PDB entry 7D5R | X-ray diffraction, 3.15 A resolution | chains A and B

Chain A (and B):
Name: Protein-arginine deiminase type-3
Organism: Homo sapiens
Notes: EC 3.5.3.15; chain B of this document is another copy of the same molecule, construct and numbering; everything in this record applies to it too
Reference sequence: Q9ULW8 (PADI3_HUMAN); residue numbers follow UniProt; this construct covers 1-664
Amino-acid sequence (664 residues; row label = number of the first residue in the row):
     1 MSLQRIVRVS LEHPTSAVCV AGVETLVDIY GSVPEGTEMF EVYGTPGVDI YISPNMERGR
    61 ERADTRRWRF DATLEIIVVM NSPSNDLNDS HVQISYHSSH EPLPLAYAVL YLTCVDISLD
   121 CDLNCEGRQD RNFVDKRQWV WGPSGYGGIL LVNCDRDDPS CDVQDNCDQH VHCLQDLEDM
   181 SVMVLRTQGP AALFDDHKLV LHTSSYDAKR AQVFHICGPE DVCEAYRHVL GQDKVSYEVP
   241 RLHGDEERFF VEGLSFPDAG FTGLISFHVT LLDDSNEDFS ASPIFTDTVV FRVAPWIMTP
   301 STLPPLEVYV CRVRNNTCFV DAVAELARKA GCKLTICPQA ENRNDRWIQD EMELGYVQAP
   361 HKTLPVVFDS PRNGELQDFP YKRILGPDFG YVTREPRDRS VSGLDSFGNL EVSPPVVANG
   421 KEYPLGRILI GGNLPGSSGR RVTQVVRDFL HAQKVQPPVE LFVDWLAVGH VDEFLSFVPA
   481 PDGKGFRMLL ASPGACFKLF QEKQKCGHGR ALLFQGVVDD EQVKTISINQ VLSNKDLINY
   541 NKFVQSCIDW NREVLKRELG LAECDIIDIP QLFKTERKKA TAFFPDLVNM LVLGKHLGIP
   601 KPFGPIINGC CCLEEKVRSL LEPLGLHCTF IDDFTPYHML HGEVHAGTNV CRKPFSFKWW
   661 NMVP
Unresolved in the structure: 1-2, 125-135, 159-164, 275-277, 312-315, 341-346, 374-375, 398-402, 437-439, 520-522 (chain B: 1-2, 125-135, 162-163, 312-313, 342-346, 398-401, 437-438, 521-522)
Sequence notes: engineered mutation Ala646 (Cys in Q9ULW8)
Ion coordination: Ca2+ site 1: Asn153, Asp155, Asp157, Asp165, Asp176, Asp179; Ca2+ site 2: Asp157, Asp179, Asp388; Ca2+ site 3: Asp165, Asp168, Asp176; Ca2+ site 4: Glu351, Asp369, Ser370; Ca2+ site 5: Glu353, Phe407, Leu410, Glu411
UniProt features mapped onto this chain:
  - natural variant: Leu112 (L112H: In UHS1), Ala294 (A294V: In UHS1), Gly509 (G509R: In a breast cancer sample), Pro605 (P605T: In UHS1)

Chain A / chain B interface:
Contacting residue pairs (52):
  Gln4(A) with Glu553(B)
  Arg5(A) with Trp550(B)
  Ile6(A) with Asp549(B); Glu553(B)
  Arg8(A) with Gln545(B); Asp549(B), salt bridge
  Ser10(A) with Lys542(B), hydrogen bond
  Glu12(A) with Lys542(B), salt bridge
  His13(A) with Lys542(B), hydrogen bond
  Leu26(A) with Glu553(B)
  Tyr30(A) with Phe497(B), hydrophobic; Lys542(B)
  Gly31(A) with Gly494(B); Phe497(B); Lys498(B); Gln501(B)
  Ser32(A) with Lys498(B); Gln501(B), hydrogen bond; Lys505(B)
  Asn55(A) with Glu563(B)
  Glu75(A) with Glu563(B)
  Arg137(A) with Arg557(B)
  Phe279(A) with Arg577(B)
  Pro283(A) with Leu434(B), hydrophobic; Pro435(B)
  Thr286(A) with Pro435(B)
  Leu434(A) with Pro283(B), hydrophobic
  Pro435(A) with Thr270(B); Pro283(B); Thr286(B)
  Phe497(A) with Tyr30(B), hydrophobic; Gly31(B)
  Lys498(A) with Gly31(B)
  Gln501(A) with Gly31(B); Ser32(B), hydrogen bond (side chain-backbone)
  Lys505(A) with Ser32(B); Val33(B), hydrogen bond (side chain-backbone); Glu35(B)
  Lys542(A) with Ser10(B), hydrogen bond; Glu12(B), salt bridge; His13(B), hydrogen bond; Tyr30(B)
  Gln545(A) with Arg8(B)
  Asp549(A) with Ile6(B); Arg8(B), salt bridge
  Arg552(A) with Ile6(B)
  Glu553(A) with Gln4(B); Ile6(B); Leu26(B)
  Arg557(A) with Gln4(B)
  Glu563(A) with Asn55(B); Glu75(B)
Other interface residues (no listed pair), chain A (36 interface residues in all): Leu3, Glu35, Thr270, Gly494, Lys556, Ala562
Other interface residues (no listed pair), chain B (40 interface residues in all): Leu3, Ile29, Pro34, Glu502, Arg552, Lys556, Ala562, Lys578

Overview:
36 residues of chain A and 40 residues of chain B are in contact, with 7 hydrogen bonds and 4 salt bridges.
Polar pairs include Arg8(A)-Asp549(B), Glu12(A)-Lys542(B) and Ser10(A)-Lys542(B). The Ca2+ site 1 is built by
Asn153(A), Asp155(A), Asp157(A), Asp165(A), Asp176(A) and Asp179(A).
Both chains are Protein-arginine deiminase type-3 (Homo sapiens). Entry 7D5R (Structure of the Ca2+-bound
C646A mutant of peptidylarginine deiminase type III (PAD3)) was determined by X-ray diffraction (same
publication as 7D4Y, 7D56, 7D5V, 7D8N and 7DAN).
